8WN8 - chains C and E of the 4 polymer chains in the assembly; structure by electron microscopy, 3.00 A resolution.

[Chain C (and E)]
Protein: Non-structural protein 1
Organism: Zika virus
Notes: chain E of this document is another copy of the same molecule, construct and numbering; everything in this record applies to it too
Reference sequence: Q32ZE1 (POLG_ZIKV); residues 1-353 here correspond to UniProt positions 791-1143 (UniProt number = residue number + 790)
Chain sequence (361 residues; numbered 1 to 361; the number before each row is that of its first residue):
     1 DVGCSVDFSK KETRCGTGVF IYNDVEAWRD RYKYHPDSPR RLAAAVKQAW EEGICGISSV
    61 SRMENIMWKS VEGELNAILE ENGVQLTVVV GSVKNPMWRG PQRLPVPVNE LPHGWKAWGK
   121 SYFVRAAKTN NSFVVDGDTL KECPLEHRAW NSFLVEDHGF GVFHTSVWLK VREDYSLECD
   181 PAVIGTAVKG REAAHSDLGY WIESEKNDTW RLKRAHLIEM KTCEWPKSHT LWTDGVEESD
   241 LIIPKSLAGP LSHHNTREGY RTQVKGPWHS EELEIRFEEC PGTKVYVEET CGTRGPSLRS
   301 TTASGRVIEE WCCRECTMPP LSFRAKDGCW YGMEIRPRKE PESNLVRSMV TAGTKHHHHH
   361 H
Not modelled in the structure: 353-361
Differences from the reference sequence: expression tag (354-361)
Swiss-Prot annotation at these positions:
  - site: Ala352, Gly353 (Cleavage)
  - glycosylation (N-linked (GlcNAc...) asparagine): Asn130, Asn207
Disulfides: Cys4-Cys15, Cys55-Cys143, Cys179-Cys223, Cys280-Cys329, Cys291-Cys312, Cys313-Cys316
Glycans and other covalent adducts: N-acetylglucosamine (NAG) linked to Asn207
From the paper describing this entry:
  - self-association interface (contacts with another copy of this molecule): Phe163

[Interface between chain C and chain E]
Pairs across the interface (9):
  Val6(C) with Val6(E), hydrophobic; Thr13(E)
  Phe8(C) with Thr13(E)
  Lys11(C) with Val6(E); Lys11(E); Thr13(E)
  Thr13(C) with Cys4(E); Val6(E)
  Cys15(C) with Cys4(E), hydrogen bond
Interface residues without a listed pair, chain C (6 interface residues in all): Cys4
Interface residues without a listed pair, chain E (5 interface residues in all): Val2

[Overview]
Chain C and chain E form an interface of 6 and 5 residues respectively, with 1 hydrogen bond. The
hydrogen-bonded pair is Cys15(C)-Cys4(E). N-acetylglucosamine is covalently linked to Asn207(C). From the
paper: a self-association interface involving Phe163(C).
Chain C and chain E are both Non-structural protein 1 (Zika virus); the structure, CryoEM structure of ZIKV
rsNS1, was determined by electron microscopy together with 8WO0 from the same study.
